Entry 7BIX (X-ray diffraction, 3.12 A resolution); this record covers chains C and D of the 6 polymer chains in the assembly.

== Chain C (and D) ==
Molecule: Uridylate kinase
Source organism: Mycobacterium tuberculosis H37Rv
Notes: EC 2.7.4.22; chain D of this document is another copy of the same molecule, construct and numbering; everything in this record applies to it too
Reference sequence: P9WHK5 (PYRH_MYCTU); numbering as in UniProt (aligned over 1-261)
Chain sequence (281 residues; row label = number of the first residue in the row; numbers below 1 keep their minus sign (Met-19 is residue -19)):
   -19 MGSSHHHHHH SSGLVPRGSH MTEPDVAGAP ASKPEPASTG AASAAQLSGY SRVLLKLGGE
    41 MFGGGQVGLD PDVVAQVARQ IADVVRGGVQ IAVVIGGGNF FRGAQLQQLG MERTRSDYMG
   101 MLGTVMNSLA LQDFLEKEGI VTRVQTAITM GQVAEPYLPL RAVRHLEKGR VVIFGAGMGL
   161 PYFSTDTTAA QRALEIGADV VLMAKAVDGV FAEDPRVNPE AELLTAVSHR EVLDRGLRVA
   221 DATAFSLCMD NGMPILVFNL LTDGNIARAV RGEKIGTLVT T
Unresolved in the structure: -19 to 27, 196-200 (chain D: -19 to 27, 194-202)
Construct notes: initiating methionine (-19); expression tag (-18 to 0)
Residues lining bound ligands:
  - UDP (uridine-5'-diphosphate): Lys36, Gly38, Gly39, Gly76, Gly77, Gly78, Phe81, Arg82, Gly83, Asp97, Gly100, Met101, Thr104, Ala156, Gly157, Met158, Gly159, Leu160, Pro161, Tyr162, Phe163, Ser164, Thr165, Asp166, Thr168
  - UTP (uridine 5'-triphosphate), molecule 1: Arg123, Val124, Gly131, Gln132, Val133, Ala134, Glu135, Pro136, Arg141, His145, Lys148, Arg150
  - UTP, molecule 2: Leu138, Leu140, Arg141, Arg144, Lys148
UniProt features mapped onto this chain:
  - binding site (ATP): Lys36 to Gly39, Gly78, Arg82, Phe191, Asp194
  - binding site (UMP): Gly77, Asp97, Met158 to Thr165
  - modified residue: Thr2 (N-acetylthreonine)

== Chain C / chain D interface ==
Contacting residue pairs (53):
  Val47(C) - Val47(D)  hydrophobic
  Leu49(C) - Phe81(D)  hydrophobic
  Pro51(C) - Leu89(D)  hydrophobic
  Phe80(C) - Phe80(D)  hydrophobic
  Phe80(C) - Phe81(D)  hydrophobic
  Phe81(C) - Leu49(D)  hydrophobic
  Phe81(C) - Phe80(D)  hydrophobic
  Leu89(C) - Pro51(D)  hydrophobic
  Gly90(C) - Lys117(D)
  Met91(C) - Ala110(D)  hydrophobic
  Met91(C) - Asp113(D)
  Glu92(C) - Asp113(D)  hydrogen bond (backbone-side chain)
  Glu92(C) - Glu116(D)
  Glu92(C) - Lys117(D)  salt bridge
  Arg95(C) - Leu109(D)
  Arg95(C) - Gln112(D)
  Arg95(C) - Asp113(D)  salt bridge
  Arg95(C) - Glu116(D)  salt bridge
  Tyr98(C) - Leu109(D)  hydrophobic
  Tyr98(C) - Gln132(D)  hydrogen bond
  Tyr98(C) - Val133(D)  hydrophobic
  Met99(C) - Leu49(D)  hydrophobic
  Met99(C) - Met106(D)
  Met99(C) - Leu109(D)  hydrophobic
  Leu102(C) - Val105(D)  hydrophobic
  Leu102(C) - Met106(D)  hydrophobic
  Gly103(C) - Met106(D)
  Val105(C) - Leu102(D)  hydrophobic
  Met106(C) - Met99(D)
  Met106(C) - Leu102(D)  hydrophobic
  Met106(C) - Gly103(D)
  Met106(C) - Met106(D)  hydrophobic
  Leu109(C) - Arg95(D)
  Leu109(C) - Tyr98(D)  hydrophobic
  Leu109(C) - Met99(D)  hydrophobic
  Leu109(C) - Leu102(D)  hydrophobic
  Gln112(C) - Arg95(D)
  Asp113(C) - Met91(D)
  Asp113(C) - Glu92(D)  hydrogen bond (side chain-backbone)
  Asp113(C) - Arg95(D)
  Phe114(C) - Met91(D)  hydrophobic
  Glu116(C) - Arg95(D)  salt bridge
  Lys117(C) - Gly90(D)
  Lys117(C) - Glu92(D)  salt bridge
  Ile128(C) - Val133(D)  hydrophobic
  Thr129(C) - Thr129(D)
  Thr129(C) - Met130(D)
  Met130(C) - Thr129(D)
  Gln132(C) - Tyr98(D)  hydrogen bond
  Gln132(C) - Gly159(D)  hydrogen bond (side chain-backbone)
  Val133(C) - Tyr98(D)  hydrophobic
  Val133(C) - Ile128(D)  hydrophobic
  Gly159(C) - Gln132(D)  hydrogen bond (backbone-side chain)
Also at the interface, not in a pair above, chain C (33 interface residues in all): Gly48, Leu86, Ala110, Ala127, Gly131
Also at the interface, not in a pair above, chain D (30 interface residues in all): Phe114, Leu160

== In short ==
33 residues of chain C and 30 residues of chain D are in contact, with 6 hydrogen bonds and 5 salt bridges.
Among the polar pairs are Glu92(C)-Lys117(D), Arg95(C)-Asp113(D) and Arg95(C)-Glu116(D). Chain C binds UTP and
UDP.
Chain C and chain D are both Uridylate kinase (Mycobacterium tuberculosis H37Rv); the structure, Crystal
structure of UMPK from M. tuberculosis in complex with UDP and UTP (C2 form), was determined by X-ray
diffraction together with 7BL7 and 7BES from the same study.
